Entry 8HE1 (X-ray diffraction, 1.61 A resolution); this record covers chain A.

Chain A:
Name: Chitin deacetylase
Source organism: Puccinia striiformis f. sp. tritici
Notes: EC 3.5.1.41
Reference sequence: A0A2S4WL56 (A0A2S4WL56_9BASI); residues 1-274 here correspond to UniProt positions 323-596 (UniProt number = residue number + 322)
Amino-acid sequence (280 residues; numbered 1 to 280; the number before each row is that of its first residue):
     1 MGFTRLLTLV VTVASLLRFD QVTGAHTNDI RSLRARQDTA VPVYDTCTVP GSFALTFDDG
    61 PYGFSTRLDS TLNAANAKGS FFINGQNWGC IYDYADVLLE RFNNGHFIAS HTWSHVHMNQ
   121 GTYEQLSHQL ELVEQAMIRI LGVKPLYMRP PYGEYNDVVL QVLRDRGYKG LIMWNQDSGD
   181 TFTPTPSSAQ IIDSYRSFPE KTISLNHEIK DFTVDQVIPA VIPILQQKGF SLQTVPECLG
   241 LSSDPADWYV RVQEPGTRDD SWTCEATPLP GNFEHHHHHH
Disordered / not traced: 1-40, 266-280
Disulfide bonds: Cys47-Cys238, Cys90-Cys264
Differences from the reference sequence: conflict Ser32 (Thr354 in A0A2S4WL56), Cys238 (Ala560 in A0A2S4WL56); expression tag (275-280)
Metal / ion sites: Zn2+: Asp59, His111, His115 (together with benzhydroxamic acid)
Small-molecule neighbours: benzhydroxamic acid (BHO): Asp58, Asp59, His111, His115, Pro151, Tyr152, Gly153, Trp174, Leu205, His207
Reported in the primary citation:
  - binding site for benzhydroxamic acid: Asp58, Tyr152, Trp174, Leu205, His207
  - catalytic residues: Asp58, His207 (proposed by the authors, not directly observed)

Summary:
Ligands of chain A: benzhydroxamic acid. Asp59, His111 and His115 coordinate Zn2+. From the paper: catalytic
residues Asp58 and His207; a binding site for benzhydroxamic acid at Asp58, Tyr152 and Trp174 among others.
Chain A is Chitin deacetylase (Puccinia striiformis f. sp. tritici); the structure, The structure of chitin
deacetylase Pst_13661 from Puccinia striiformis f. sp. tritici, was determined by X-ray diffraction together
with 8HE2, 8HE4, 8HF9 and 8HFA from the same study.
